Entry 7S07 (X-ray diffraction, 3.29 A resolution); this record covers chains A and Y of the 7 polymer chains in the assembly.

[Chain A]
Name: Envelope glycoprotein H
Organism: Human gammaherpesvirus 4
Reference sequence: P03231 (GH_EBVB9); residues 18-674 here = UniProt positions 18-674
Chain sequence (657 residues; each row starts with the number of its first residue):
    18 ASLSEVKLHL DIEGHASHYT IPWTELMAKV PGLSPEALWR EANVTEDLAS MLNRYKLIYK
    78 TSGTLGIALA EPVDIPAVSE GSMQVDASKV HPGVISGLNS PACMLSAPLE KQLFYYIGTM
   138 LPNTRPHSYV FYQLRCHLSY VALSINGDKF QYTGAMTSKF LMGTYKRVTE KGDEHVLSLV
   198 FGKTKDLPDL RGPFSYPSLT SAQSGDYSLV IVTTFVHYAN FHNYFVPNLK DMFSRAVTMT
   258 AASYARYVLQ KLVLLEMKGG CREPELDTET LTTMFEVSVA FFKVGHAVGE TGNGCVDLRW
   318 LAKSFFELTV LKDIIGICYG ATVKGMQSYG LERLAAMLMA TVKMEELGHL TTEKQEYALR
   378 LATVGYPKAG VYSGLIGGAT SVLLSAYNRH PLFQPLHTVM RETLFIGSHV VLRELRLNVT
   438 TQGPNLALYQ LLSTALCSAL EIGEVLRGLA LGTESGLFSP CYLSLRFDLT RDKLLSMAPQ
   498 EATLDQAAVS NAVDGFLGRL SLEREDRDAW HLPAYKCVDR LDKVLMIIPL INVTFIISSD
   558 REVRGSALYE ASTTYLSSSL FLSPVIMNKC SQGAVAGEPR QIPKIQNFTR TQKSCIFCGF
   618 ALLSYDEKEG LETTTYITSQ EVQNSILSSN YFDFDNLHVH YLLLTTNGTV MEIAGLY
Not modelled in the structure: 531-533
Disulfide bonds: Cys120-Cys312, Cys278-Cys335, Cys454-Cys478, Cys534-Cys587, Cys612-Cys615
Covalent attachments: N-acetylglucosamine (NAG) linked to Asn60, Asn549
UniProt features mapped onto this chain:
  - glycosylation (N-linked (GlcNAc...) asparagine): Asn60, Asn435, Asn549, Asn604, Asn664
What the authors report for this chain:
  - post-translational modification sites: Asn435

[Chain Y]
Name: 769C2 Fab Light chain
Organism: Homo sapiens
Notes: antibody fragment or engineered binder
Chain sequence (215 residues; numbered 1 to 209 plus 7 insertion-coded residues; 1 number in that range is skipped by the numbering (no residue carries it; nothing is unmodelled there); the number before each row is that of its first residue; a row labelled like 95A-95D holds insertion residues (95A, then the next letters in order)):
     1 QSVLTQPAS
    11 VSGSLGQSVT ISCTGTS
   28A S
   29B D
   30C V
    28 GGYDYVSWYQ QHPGKNPKLM IFEVNNRPSG VSTRFSGSKS GNTASLTISG LQAEDEADYY
    88 CNSYSTTT
95A-95D TWVF
    96 GGGTSLTVLG QPKAAPSVTL FPPSSEELQA NKATLVCLIS DFYPGAVTVA WKADSSPVKA
   156 GVETTTPSKQ SNNKYAASSY LSLTPEQWKS HRSYSCQVTH EGSTVEKTVA PTEC
Not modelled in the structure: 1, 208-209
Disulfide bonds: Cys23-Cys88, Cys132-Cys191

[Chain A / chain Y interface]
Contacting residue pairs (9):
  Lys24(A) with Gly29(Y), hydrogen bond (side chain-backbone)
  His26(A) with Tyr32(Y)
  His32(A) with Thr95A(Y)
  Ser34(A) with Tyr91(Y), hydrogen bond
  His35(A) with Tyr30(Y); Tyr32(Y); Tyr91(Y), hydrogen bond (backbone-side chain)
  Tyr36(A) with Tyr30(Y)
  Thr37(A) with Tyr30(Y), hydrogen bond (backbone-side chain)

[In short]
7 residues of chain A and 5 residues of chain Y are in contact, with 4 hydrogen bonds. Among the polar pairs
are Lys24(A)-Gly29(Y), Ser34(A)-Tyr91(Y) and His35(A)-Tyr91(Y). N-acetylglucosamine is covalently linked to
Asn60(A) and Asn549(A). The paper reports a modification site at Asn435(A).
Chain A is Envelope glycoprotein H (Human gammaherpesvirus 4) and chain Y is 769C2 Fab Light chain (Homo
sapiens); the structure, Crystal structure of Epstein-Barr virus glycoprotein gH/gL/gp42-peptide in complex
with human neutralizing antibodies 769B10 and 769C2, was determined by X-ray diffraction, deposited together
with 7S0J.
